PDB entry 6L8N | X-ray diffraction, 3.60 A resolution | chain A

Chain A:
Name: DNA repair protein RAD5
From: Kluyveromyces lactis NRRL Y-1140
Notes: EC 3.6.4.-
Reference sequence: Q6CJM4 (RAD5_KLULA); residue numbers follow UniProt; this construct covers 163-1114
Chain sequence (952 residues; numbered 163 to 1114; the number before each row is that of its first residue):
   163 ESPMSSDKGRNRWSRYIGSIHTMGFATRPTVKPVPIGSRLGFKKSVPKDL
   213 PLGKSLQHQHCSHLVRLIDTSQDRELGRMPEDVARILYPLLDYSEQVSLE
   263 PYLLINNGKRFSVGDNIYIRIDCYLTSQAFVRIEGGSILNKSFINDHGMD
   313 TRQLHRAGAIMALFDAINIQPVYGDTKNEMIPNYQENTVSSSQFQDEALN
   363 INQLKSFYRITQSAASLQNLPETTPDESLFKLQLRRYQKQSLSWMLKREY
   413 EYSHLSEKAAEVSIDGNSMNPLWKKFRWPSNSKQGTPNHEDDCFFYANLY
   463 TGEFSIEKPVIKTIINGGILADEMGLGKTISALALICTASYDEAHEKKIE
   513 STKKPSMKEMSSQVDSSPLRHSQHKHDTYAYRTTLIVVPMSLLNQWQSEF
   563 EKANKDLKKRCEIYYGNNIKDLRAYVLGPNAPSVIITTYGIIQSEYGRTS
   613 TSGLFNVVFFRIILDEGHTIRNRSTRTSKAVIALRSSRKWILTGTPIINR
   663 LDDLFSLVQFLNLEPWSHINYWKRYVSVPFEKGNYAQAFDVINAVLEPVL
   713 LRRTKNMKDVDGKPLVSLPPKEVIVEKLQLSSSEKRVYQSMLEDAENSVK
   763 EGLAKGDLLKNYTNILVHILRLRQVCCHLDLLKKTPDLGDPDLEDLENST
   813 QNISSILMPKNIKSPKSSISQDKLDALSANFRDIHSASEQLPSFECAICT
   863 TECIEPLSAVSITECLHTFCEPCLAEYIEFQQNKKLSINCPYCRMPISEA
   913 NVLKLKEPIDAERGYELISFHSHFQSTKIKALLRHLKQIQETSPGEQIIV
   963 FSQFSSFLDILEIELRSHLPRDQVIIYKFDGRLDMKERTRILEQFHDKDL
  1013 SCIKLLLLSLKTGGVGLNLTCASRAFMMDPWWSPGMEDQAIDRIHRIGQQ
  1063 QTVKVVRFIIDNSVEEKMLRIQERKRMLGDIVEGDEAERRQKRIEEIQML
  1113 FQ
Not modelled in the structure: 163-173, 208-223, 294-310, 336-359, 421-430, 445-453, 515-538, 796-826
Bound ions: Zn2+ site 1: Cys-858, Cys-861, Cys-882, Cys-885; Zn2+ site 2: Cys-877, His-879, Cys-902, Cys-905
Swiss-Prot annotation at these positions:
  - zinc finger: Cys-858 to Arg-906 (RING-type)
  - motif: Asp-627 to His-630 (DEGH box)
  - binding site (ATP): Asp-484 to Thr-491
Reported in the primary citation:
  - mutagenesis - R610E, E628A: decreased catalytic activity
  - mutagenesis - Q1051D: decreased catalytic activity on fork regression
  - mutagenesis - E953A: increased catalytic activity (dsDNA-stimulated ATPase activity)
  - mutagenesis - R906E: decreased catalytic activity on ubiquitin-chain extension
  - mutagenesis - I322A, M323A, L325A: decreased catalytic activity on PCNA-anchored ubiquitin-chain extension
  - mutagenesis - L325A, F326A: decreased stability
  - mutagenesis - R1000E, K1023E: decreased catalytic activity (dsDNA-stimulated ATPase activity)
  - catalytic residues: Glu-628, Gln-1051
  - mutagenesis - R190E/R228E/R240E: decreased binding to PCNA
  - mutagenesis - R190E/R228E/R240E: decreased catalytic activity on PCNA-anchored

Summary:
Cys-858, Cys-861, Cys-882 and Cys-885 form the Zn2+ site 1. Cys-877, His-879, Cys-902 and Cys-905 coordinate
Zn2+ site 2. UniProt lists 8 ATP-binding residues. The paper reports catalytic residues Glu-628 and Gln-1051;
I322A, M323A and L325A reduce catalytic activity on PCNA-anchored ubiquitin-chain extension; 12 substitutions
were tested in all.
Chain A is DNA repair protein RAD5 (Kluyveromyces lactis NRRL Y-1140); the structure, Crystal structure of the
K. lactis Rad5, was determined by X-ray diffraction, deposited together with 6L8O.
